PDB entry 3RKO | X-ray diffraction, 3.00 A resolution | chains N and A of the 6 polymer chains in the assembly

Chain N:
Molecule: NADH-quinone oxidoreductase subunit N
Organism: Escherichia coli
Notes: EC 1.6.5.3
Reference sequence: C6E9S6 (C6E9S6_ECOBD); residues 1-485 here = UniProt positions 1-485
Amino-acid sequence (485 residues; numbered 1 to 485; the number before each row is that of its first residue):
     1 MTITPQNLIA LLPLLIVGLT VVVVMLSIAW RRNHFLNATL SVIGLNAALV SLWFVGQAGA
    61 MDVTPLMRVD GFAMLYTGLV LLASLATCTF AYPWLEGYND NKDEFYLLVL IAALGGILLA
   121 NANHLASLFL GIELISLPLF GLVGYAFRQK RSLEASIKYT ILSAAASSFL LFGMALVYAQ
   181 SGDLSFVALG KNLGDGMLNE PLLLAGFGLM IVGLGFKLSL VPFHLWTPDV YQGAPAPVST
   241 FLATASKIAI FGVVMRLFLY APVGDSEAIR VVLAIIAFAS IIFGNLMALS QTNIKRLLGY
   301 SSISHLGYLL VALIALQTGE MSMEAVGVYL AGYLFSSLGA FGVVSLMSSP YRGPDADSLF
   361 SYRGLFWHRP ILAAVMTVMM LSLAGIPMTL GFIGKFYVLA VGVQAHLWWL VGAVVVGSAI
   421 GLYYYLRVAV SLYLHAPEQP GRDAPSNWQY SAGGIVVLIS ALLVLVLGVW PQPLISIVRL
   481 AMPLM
Disordered / not traced: 192-198, 440-444
Small-molecule neighbours:
  - eicosane (LFA), molecule 1: A38, T39, V42, I43, N46, C88, T89, Y92, Q449
  - eicosane (LFA), molecule 2: G71, M74, L75, G78, L79, L480, A481
  - eicosane (LFA), molecule 3: W408, G412, V416

Chain A:
Molecule: NADH-quinone oxidoreductase subunit A
Organism: Escherichia coli
Notes: EC 1.6.5.3
Reference sequence: C6E9R4 (C6E9R4_ECOBD); numbering as in UniProt (aligned over 1-147)
Amino-acid sequence (147 residues; each row starts with the number of its first residue):
     1 MSMSTSTEVI AHHWAFAIFL IVAIGLCCLM LVGGWFLGGR ARARSKNVPF ESGIDSVGSA
    61 RLRLSAKFYL VAMFFVIFDV EALYLFAWST SIRESGWVGF VEAAIFIFVL LAGLVYLVRI
   121 GALDWTPARS RRERMNPETN SIANRQR
Disordered / not traced: 1-14, 44-60, 127-147

Interface between chain N and chain A:
Contacting residue pairs - 8 pairs, chain N then chain A:
  V22(N) with V109(A), hydrophobic
  M25(N) with A112(A), hydrophobic; Y116(A), hydrophobic
  L26(N) with A112(A), hydrophobic
  I28(N) with Y116(A), hydrophobic
  A29(N) with R119(A), hydrogen bond (backbone-side chain)
  W30(N) with R119(A), hydrogen bond (backbone-side chain)
  E104(N) with Y116(A), hydrogen bond
Also at the interface, not in a pair above, chain N (9 interface residues in all): I3, R32
Also at the interface, not in a pair above, chain A (9 interface residues in all): V98, F108, G113, V115, I120

Overview:
Chain N and chain A each contribute 9 residues to their interface, with 3 hydrogen bonds. Polar pairs include
A29(N)-R119(A), W30(N)-R119(A) and E104(N)-Y116(A). Bound to chain N: 3 copies of eicosane.
Chain N is NADH-quinone oxidoreductase subunit N and chain A is NADH-quinone oxidoreductase subunit A, both
from Escherichia coli; the structure, Crystal structure of the membrane domain of respiratory complex I from
E. coli at 3.0 angstrom ..., was determined by X-ray diffraction.
